Entry 4BOR (electron microscopy, 42.00 A resolution (very low resolution: no residue pairs are listed; an interface is given only as per-side residue counts)); this record covers chains B and C of the 5 polymer chains in the assembly.

Chain B:
Protein: Acetylcholine receptor beta subunit
Source organism: Torpedo marmorata
UniProt: Q6S3I0 (Q6S3I0_TORMA); residues -23 to 469 here correspond to UniProt positions 1-493 (UniProt number = residue number + 24)
Chain sequence (493 residues; row label = number of the first residue in the row; numbers below 1 keep their minus sign (Met-23 is residue -23)):
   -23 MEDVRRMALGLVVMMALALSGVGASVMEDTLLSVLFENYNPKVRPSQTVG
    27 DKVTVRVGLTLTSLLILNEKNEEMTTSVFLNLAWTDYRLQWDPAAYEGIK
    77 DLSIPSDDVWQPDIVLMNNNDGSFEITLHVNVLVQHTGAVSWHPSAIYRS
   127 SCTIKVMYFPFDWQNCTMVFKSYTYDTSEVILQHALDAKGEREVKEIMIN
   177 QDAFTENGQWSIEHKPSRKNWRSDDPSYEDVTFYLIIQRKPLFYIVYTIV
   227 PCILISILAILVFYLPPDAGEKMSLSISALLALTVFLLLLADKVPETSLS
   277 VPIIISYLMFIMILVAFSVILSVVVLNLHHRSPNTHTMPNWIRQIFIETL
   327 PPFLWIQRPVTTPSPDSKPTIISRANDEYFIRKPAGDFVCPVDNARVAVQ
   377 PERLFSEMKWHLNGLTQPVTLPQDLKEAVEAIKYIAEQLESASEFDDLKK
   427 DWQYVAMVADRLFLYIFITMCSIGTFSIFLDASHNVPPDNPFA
Not modelled in the structure: -23 to 0, 165-173, 313-402
Disulfide bonds: Cys128-Cys142

Chain C:
Protein: Acetylcholine receptor delta subunit
Source organism: Torpedo marmorata
UniProt: Q6S3H8 (Q6S3H8_TORMA); residues -20 to 501 here correspond to UniProt positions 1-522 (UniProt number = residue number + 21)
Chain sequence (522 residues; numbered -20 to 501; the number before each row is that of its first residue; numbers below 1 keep their minus sign (Met-20 is residue -20)):
   -20 MGNIHFVYLLISCLYYSGCSGVNEEERLINDLLIVNKYNKHVRPVKHNNE
    30 VVNIALSLTLSNLISLKETDETLTTNVWMDHAWYDHRLTWNASEYSDISI
    80 LRLRPELIWIPDIVLQNNNDGQYNVAYFCNVLVRPNGYVTWLPPAIFRSS
   130 CPINVLYFPFDWQNCSLKFTALNYNANEISMDLMTDTIDGKDYPIEWIII
   180 DPEAFTENGEWEIIHKPAKKNIYGDKFPNGTNYQDVTFYLIIRRKPLFYV
   230 INFITPCVLISFLAALAFYLPAESGEKMSTAICVLLAQAVFLLLTSQRLP
   280 ETALAVPLIGKYLMFIMSLVTGVVVNCGIVLNFHFRTPSTHVLSTRVKQI
   330 FLEKLPRILHMSRVDEIEQPDWQNDLKLRRSSSVGYISKAQEYFNIKSRS
   380 ELMFEKQSERHGLVPRVTPRIGFGNNNENIAASDQLHDEIKSGIDSTNYI
   430 VKQIKEKNAYDEEVGNWNLVGQTIDRLSMFIITPVMVLGTIFIFVMGNFN
   480 RPPAKPFEGDPFDYSSDHPRCA
Not modelled in the structure: -20 to 0, 163-177, 321-420, 486-501
Disulfide bonds: Cys130-Cys144

Chain B / chain C interface:
At this resolution (42 A) residue pairs are not listed: 41 residues of chain B and 40 of chain C lie at the interface.

Overview:
41 residues of chain B and 40 residues of chain C are in contact.
Chain B is Acetylcholine receptor beta subunit and chain C is Acetylcholine receptor delta subunit, both from
Torpedo marmorata; the structure, The structure and super-organization of acetylcholine receptor-rapsyn
complexes class D, was determined by electron microscopy, deposited together with 4BOG, 4BOI, 4BON, 4BOO and
4BOT.
